Entry 7ADZ (electron microscopy, 2.50 A resolution); this record covers chains 0A and 1a of the 30 polymer chains in the assembly.

== Chain 0A ==
Name: cap protein (Algo1)
Source organism: Algoriphagus machipongonensis
Reference sequence: A3HTC4 (A3HTC4_9BACT); residues 1-197 here = UniProt positions 1-197
Amino-acid sequence (197 residues; row label = number of the first residue in the row):
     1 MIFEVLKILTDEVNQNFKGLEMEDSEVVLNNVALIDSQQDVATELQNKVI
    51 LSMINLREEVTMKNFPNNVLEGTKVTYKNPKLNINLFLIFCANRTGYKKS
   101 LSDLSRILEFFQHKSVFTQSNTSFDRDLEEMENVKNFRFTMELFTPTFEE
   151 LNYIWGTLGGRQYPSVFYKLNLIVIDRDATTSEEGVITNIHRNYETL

== Chain 1a ==
Name: Phage tail protein
Source organism: Algoriphagus machipongonensis
Reference sequence: A3HTC1 (A3HTC1_9BACT); residue numbers follow UniProt; this construct covers 1-142
Amino-acid sequence (142 residues; each row starts with the number of its first residue):
     1 MSYPLSKFHFSVEWGGTKIGFTEVSGLDLETEIIEYRHGASPEYSKIKMP
    51 GMQKFSNITLKRGTFKSDNEYFQWYNTINLNKVERRDLTISLLNEEHEPV
   101 VTWKVKNAWPLKVQSTDLKGDGNEVAIESMELAHEGLVIQNE
Not modelled in the structure: 1

== Interface between chain 0A and chain 1a ==
Pairs across the interface - 11 pairs, chain 0A then chain 1a:
  Glu59(0A) - Pro4(1a)
  Thr61(0A) - Pro4(1a)
  Met62(0A) - Ser2(1a)
  Met62(0A) - Pro4(1a)
  Val116(0A) - Glu95(1a)
  Arg138(0A) - Tyr3(1a)  hydrogen bond
  Arg138(0A) - Glu95(1a)  salt bridge
  Thr140(0A) - Glu95(1a)
  Glu142(0A) - Phe8(1a)
  Leu172(0A) - Ser2(1a)
  Leu172(0A) - Tyr3(1a)  hydrophobic
Also at the interface, not in a pair above, chain 0A (9 interface residues in all): Ser115

== Summary ==
9 residues of chain 0A face 5 of chain 1a across their interface, with 1 hydrogen bond and 1 salt bridge.
Polar pairs include Arg138(0A)-Glu95(1a) and Arg138(0A)-Tyr3(1a).
Chain 0A is cap protein (Algo1) and chain 1a is Phage tail protein, both from Algoriphagus machipongonensis;
the structure, Cryo-EM structure of an extracellular contractile injection system in marine bacterium
Algoriphagus machipongonensis, the cap portion ..., was determined by electron microscopy (same publication as
7AEF, 7AE0 and 7AEB).
